1Z1B - chains F and B of the 7 polymer chains in the assembly; structure by X-ray diffraction, 3.80 A resolution.

# Chain F
Molecule: 26-nt DNA strand
Sequence (26 nucleotides; row label = number of the first residue in the row):
     1 ACAGGTCACT ATCAGTCAAA ATACCG
Disordered / not traced: 26

# Chain B
Protein: Integrase
Source organism: Enterobacteria phage lambda
UniProtKB: P03700 (VINT_LAMBD); residues 1-356 here = UniProt positions 1-356
Chain sequence (356 residues; row label = number of the first residue in the row):
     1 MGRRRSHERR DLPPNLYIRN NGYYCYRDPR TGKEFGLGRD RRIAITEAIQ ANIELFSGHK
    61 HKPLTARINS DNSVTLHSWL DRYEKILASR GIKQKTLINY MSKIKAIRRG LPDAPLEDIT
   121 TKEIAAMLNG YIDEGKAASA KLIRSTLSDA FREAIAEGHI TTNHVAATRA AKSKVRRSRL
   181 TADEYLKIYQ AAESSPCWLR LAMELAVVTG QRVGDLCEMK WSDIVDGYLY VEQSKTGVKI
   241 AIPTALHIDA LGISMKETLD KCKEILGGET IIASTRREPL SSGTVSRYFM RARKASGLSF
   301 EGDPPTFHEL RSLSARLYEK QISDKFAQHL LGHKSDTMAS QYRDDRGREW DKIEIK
Disordered / not traced: 1-6
Construct notes: engineered mutation Lys174 (Glu in P03700); modified residue (342)
Modified positions: Tyr342 (o-phosphotyrosine; PTR)
Swiss-Prot annotation at these positions:
  - active site: Arg212, Lys235, His308, Arg311, His333, Tyr342 (O-(3'-phospho-DNA)-tyrosine intermediate)
Reported in the primary citation:
  - binding site for the 26-nt DNA strand: Asn15, Asn20
  - binding site for the 26-nt DNA strand (chain F): Glu34, Gly36
  - specificity-determining residues: Tyr17, Arg27

# Interface between chain F and chain B
Residue-residue contacts (13; chain F residue first):
  DA3(F) with Asn21(B), phosphate contact; Tyr23(B), sugar contact; Arg39(B), salt bridge to the phosphate
  DG4(F) with Tyr23(B), hydrogen bond to the phosphate
  DG5(F) with Glu34(B), phosphate contact; Phe35(B), phosphate contact; Gly36(B), hydrogen bond to the phosphate
  DT6(F) with Arg19(B), hydrogen bond to the base; Lys33(B), phosphate contact; Glu34(B), hydrogen bond to the phosphate
  DC7(F) with Arg19(B), base contact; Lys33(B), salt bridge to the phosphate; Glu34(B), base contact
Also at the interface, not in a pair above, chain F (6 interface residues in all): DC2

# In short
The interface between chain F and chain B involves 6 residues on one side and 8 on the other, with 4 hydrogen
bonds and 2 salt bridges. Among the polar pairs are DT6(F)-Arg19(B), DG4(F)-Tyr23(B) and DG5(F)-Gly36(B). The
paper reports a binding site for the 26-nt DNA strand at Asn15(B) and Asn20(B); a binding site for the 26-nt
DNA strand (chain F) at Glu34(B) and Gly36(B).
Chain F is a 26-nt DNA strand and chain B is Integrase (Enterobacteria phage lambda); the structure, Crystal
structure of a lambda integrase dimer bound to a COC' core site, was determined by X-ray diffraction together
with 1Z19 and 1Z1G from the same study.
